Entry 3TSO (X-ray diffraction, 1.80 A resolution); this record covers chains C and D of the 4 polymer chains in the assembly.

Chain C (and D):
Molecule: Rab11 family-interacting protein 2
Source organism: Homo sapiens
Notes: chain D of this document is another copy of the same molecule, construct and numbering; everything in this record applies to it too
UniProtKB: Q7L804 (RFIP2_HUMAN); residues 440-512 here = UniProt positions 440-512
Amino-acid sequence (75 residues; each row starts with the number of its first residue):
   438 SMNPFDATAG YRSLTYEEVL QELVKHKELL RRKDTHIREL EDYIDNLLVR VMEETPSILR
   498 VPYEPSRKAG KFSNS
Not modelled in the structure: 438-448, 503-512
Sequence notes: expression tag (438-439)
Swiss-Prot annotation at these positions:
  - motif: Asn440 to Phe442 (NPF 3)
  - mutagenesis: Tyr480 to Asp482 (Abolishes the interaction with REPS1 and AP2A1. Modifies its subcellular location and the endocytosis activity. Enhances homooligomerization), Tyr480 (Y480F: No effect on the interaction with RAB11A. Abolishes the vesicular localization), Ile481 (I481E: Abolishes the interaction with RAB11A and the vesicular localization)

Chain C / chain D interface:
Residue-residue contacts (59; chain C residue first):
  Leu451(C) with Tyr453(D), hydrogen bond (backbone-side chain)
  Thr452(C) with Tyr453(D)
  Tyr453(C) with Leu451(D), hydrogen bond (side chain-backbone); Thr452(D); Tyr453(D); Val456(D)
  Val456(C) with Tyr453(D); Val456(D), hydrophobic; Leu457(D), hydrophobic
  Leu457(C) with Val456(D), hydrophobic
  Glu459(C) with Leu460(D)
  Leu460(C) with Val456(D), hydrophobic; Glu459(D); Leu460(D); His463(D)
  His463(C) with Leu460(D); Lys464(D); Leu467(D)
  Lys464(C) with His463(D)
  Leu466(C) with Leu467(D), hydrophobic
  Leu467(C) with His463(D); Leu466(D), hydrophobic; Leu467(D), hydrophobic; Lys470(D)
  Lys470(C) with Leu467(D); Asp471(D), salt bridge
  Asp471(C) with Lys470(D), salt bridge
  Ile474(C) with Ile474(D), hydrophobic; Leu477(D), hydrophobic
  Leu477(C) with Ile474(D), hydrophobic; Leu477(D), hydrophobic; Ile481(D), hydrophobic
  Glu478(C) with His473(D), salt bridge; Leu477(D)
  Tyr480(C) with Ile481(D), hydrophobic; Leu485(D)
  Ile481(C) with Leu477(D), hydrophobic; Tyr480(D), hydrophobic; Ile481(D), hydrophobic
  Leu484(C) with Leu484(D), hydrophobic; Leu485(D), hydrophobic; Ile495(D), hydrophobic
  Leu485(C) with Tyr480(D); Leu484(D), hydrophobic
  Arg487(C) with Ile495(D), hydrogen bond (side chain-backbone); Arg497(D); Tyr500(D)
  Val488(C) with Val488(D), hydrophobic; Ile495(D), hydrophobic
  Glu491(C) with Ile495(D); Tyr500(D), hydrogen bond
  Thr492(C) with Glu491(D); Thr492(D)
  Ile495(C) with Leu484(D), hydrophobic; Arg487(D), hydrogen bond (backbone-side chain); Glu491(D)
  Tyr500(C) with Arg487(D); Glu491(D), hydrogen bond
  Pro502(C) with Glu491(D)
Other interface residues (no listed pair), chain C (31 interface residues in all): His473, Ser494, Leu496, Arg497
Other interface residues (no listed pair), chain D (31 interface residues in all): Glu478, Glu490, Leu496, Pro502

Overview:
Chain C and chain D each contribute 31 residues to their interface, with 6 hydrogen bonds and 3 salt bridges.
Polar pairs include Lys470(C)-Asp471(D), Glu478(C)-His473(D) and Leu451(C)-Tyr453(D). UniProt lists 3
mutagenesis sites on chain C.
Both chains are Rab11 family-interacting protein 2 (Homo sapiens). Entry 3TSO (Structure of the cancer
associated Rab25 protein in complex with FIP2) was determined by X-ray diffraction.
